9FY9 - chains D and F of the 5 polymer chains in the assembly; structure by electron microscopy, 3.30 A resolution.

Chain D:
Protein: Outer membrane usher protein FimD
Source organism: Escherichia coli
Reference sequence: P30130 (FIMD_ECOLI); residues 1-833 here correspond to UniProt positions 46-878 (UniProt number = residue number + 45)
Sequence (847 residues; row label = number of the first residue in the row):
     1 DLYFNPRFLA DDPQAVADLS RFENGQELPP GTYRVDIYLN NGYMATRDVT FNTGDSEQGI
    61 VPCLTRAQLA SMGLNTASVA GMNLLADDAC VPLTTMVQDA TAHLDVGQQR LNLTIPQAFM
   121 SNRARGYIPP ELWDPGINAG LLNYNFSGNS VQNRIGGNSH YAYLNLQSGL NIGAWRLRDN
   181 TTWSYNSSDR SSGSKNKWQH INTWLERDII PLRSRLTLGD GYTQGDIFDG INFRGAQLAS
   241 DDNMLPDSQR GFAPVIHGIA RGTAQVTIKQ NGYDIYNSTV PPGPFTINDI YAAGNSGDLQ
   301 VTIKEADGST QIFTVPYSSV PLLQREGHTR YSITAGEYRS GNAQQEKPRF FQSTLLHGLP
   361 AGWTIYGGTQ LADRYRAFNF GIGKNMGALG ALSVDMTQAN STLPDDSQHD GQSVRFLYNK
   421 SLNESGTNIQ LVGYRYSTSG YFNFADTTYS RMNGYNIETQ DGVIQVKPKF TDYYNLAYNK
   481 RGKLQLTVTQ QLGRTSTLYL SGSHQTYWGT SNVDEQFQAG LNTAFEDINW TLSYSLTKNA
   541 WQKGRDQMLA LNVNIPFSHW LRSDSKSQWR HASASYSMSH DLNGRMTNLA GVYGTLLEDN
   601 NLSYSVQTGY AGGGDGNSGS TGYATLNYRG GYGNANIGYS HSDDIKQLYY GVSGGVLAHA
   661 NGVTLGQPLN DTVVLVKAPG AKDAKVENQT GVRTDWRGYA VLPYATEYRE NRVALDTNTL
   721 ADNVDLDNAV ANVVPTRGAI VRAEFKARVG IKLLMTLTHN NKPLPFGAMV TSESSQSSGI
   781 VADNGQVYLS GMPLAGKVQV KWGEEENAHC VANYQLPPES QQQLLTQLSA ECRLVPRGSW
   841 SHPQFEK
Unresolved in the structure: 1-112, 188-195, 452-473, 563-566, 805-807, 834-847
Differences from the reference sequence: conflict Pro348 (Thr393 in P30130); expression tag (834-847)
Cystine bridges: Cys810-Cys832

Chain F:
Protein: Protein FimF
Source organism: Escherichia coli
Reference sequence: P08189 (FIMF_ECOLI); residues 1-154 here correspond to UniProt positions 23-176 (UniProt number = residue number + 22)
Sequence (154 residues; each row starts with the number of its first residue):
     1 ADSTITIRGY VRDNGCSVAA ESTNFTVDLM ENAAKQFNNI GATTPVVPFR ILLSPCGNAV
    61 SAVKVGFTGV ADSHNANLLA LENTVSAASG LGIQLLNEQQ NQIPLNAPSS ALSWTTLTPG
   121 KPNTLNFYAR LMATQVPVTA GHINATATFT LEYQ
Unresolved in the structure: 26-38
Swiss-Prot annotation at these positions:
  - site: Tyr153 (Required for stability and transport)
Cystine bridges: Cys16-Cys56

How chain D and chain F interact:
Contacting residue pairs (4):
  Asn552(D) with Ala1(F)
  His571(D) with Arg8(F)
  Tyr593(D) with Thr4(F)
  Thr595(D) with Arg8(F)
Interface residues without a listed pair, chain F (4 interface residues in all): Thr6

Overview:
Chain D and chain F each contribute 4 residues to their interface.
Chain D is Outer membrane usher protein FimD and chain F is Protein FimF, both from Escherichia coli; the
structure, Cryo-EM structure of the type 1 chaperone-usher pilus FimD-tip complex (FimDHGFC) - Conformer 1,
was determined by electron microscopy (same publication as 9FW9, 9FWB, 9FX0, 9FX8, 9FXB and 9FXS).
